4KGG - chains C and D of the 4 polymer chains in the assembly; structure by X-ray diffraction, 2.78 A resolution.

== Chain C (and D) ==
Molecule: Tumor necrosis factor receptor superfamily member 6B
Organism: Homo sapiens
Notes: fragment: 30-195; chain D of this document is another copy of the same molecule, construct and numbering; everything in this record applies to it too
Reference sequence: O95407 (TNF6B_HUMAN); numbering as in UniProt (aligned over 30-195)
Chain sequence (174 residues; numbered 30 to 203; the number before each row is that of its first residue):
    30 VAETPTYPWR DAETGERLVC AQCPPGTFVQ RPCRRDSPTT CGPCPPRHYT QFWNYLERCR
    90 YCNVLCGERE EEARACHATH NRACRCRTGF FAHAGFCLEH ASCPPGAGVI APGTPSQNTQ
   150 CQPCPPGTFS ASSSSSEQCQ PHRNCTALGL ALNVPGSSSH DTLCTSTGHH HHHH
Disordered / not traced: 30-32, 198-203 (chain D: 30-32, 196-203)
Differences from the reference sequence: expression tag (196-203)
UniProt features mapped onto this chain:
  - glycosylation: Asn173 (N-linked (GlcNAc...) asparagine)
Disulfide bonds: Cys49-Cys62, Cys52-Cys70, Cys73-Cys88, Cys91-Cys105, Cys95-Cys113, Cys115-Cys126, Cys132-Cys150, Cys153-Cys168, Cys174-Cys193
Covalently attached groups: glycan linked to Asn173
Bound ions: Mg2+: Cys132, Pro133, Ala136, Ser159, Ser161

== How chain C and chain D interact ==
Contacting residue pairs (12; chain C residue first):
  Pro34(C) - Thr175(D)
  Gln80(C) - Pro155(D)
  Phe81(C) - Gly156(D)
  Trp82(C) - Thr175(D)
  Ser145(C) - Gln149(D)
  Gln146(C) - Gln146(D)
  Gln146(C) - Gln149(D)
  Gln149(C) - Ser145(D)
  Gln149(C) - Gln146(D)
  Pro155(C) - Gln80(D)
  Gly156(C) - Phe81(D)
  Thr175(C) - Pro34(D)
Interface residues without a listed pair, chain C (11 interface residues in all): Ile139
Interface residues without a listed pair, chain D (12 interface residues in all): Gln51, Trp82, Ile139

== Summary ==
Chain C and chain D form an interface of 11 and 12 residues respectively. N-acetylglucosamine is covalently
linked to Asn173(C). Cys132(C), Pro133(C), Ala136(C), Ser159(C) and Ser161(C) coordinate Mg2+.
Both chains are Tumor necrosis factor receptor superfamily member 6B (Homo sapiens). Entry 4KGG (Crystal
structure of light mutant2 and dcr3 complex) was determined by X-ray diffraction (same publication as 4KG8,
4J6G and 4EN0).
